PDB entry 3ZH2 | X-ray diffraction, 2.10 A resolution | chains A and E of the 6 polymer chains in the assembly

# Chain A
Molecule: L-lactate dehydrogenase
From: Plasmodium falciparum
Notes: EC 1.1.1.27
UniProt: Q76NM3 (Q76NM3_PLAF7); residue numbers follow UniProt; this construct covers 1-316
Chain sequence (316 residues; numbered 1 to 316; the number before each row is that of its first residue):
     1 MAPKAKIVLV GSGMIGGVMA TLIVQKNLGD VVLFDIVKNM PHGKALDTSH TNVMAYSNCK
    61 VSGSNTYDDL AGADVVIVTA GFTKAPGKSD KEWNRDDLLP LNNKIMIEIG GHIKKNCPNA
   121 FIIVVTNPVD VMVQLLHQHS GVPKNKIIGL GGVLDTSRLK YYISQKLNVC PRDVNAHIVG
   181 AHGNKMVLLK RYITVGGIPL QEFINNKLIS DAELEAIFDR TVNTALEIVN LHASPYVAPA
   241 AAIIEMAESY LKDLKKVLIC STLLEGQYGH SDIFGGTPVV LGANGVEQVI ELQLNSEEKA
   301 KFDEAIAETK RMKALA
Disordered / not traced: 1-2

# Chain E
Molecule: DNA aptamer
Sequence (35 nucleotides; numbered 1 to 35; the number before each row is that of its first residue):
     1 CTGGGCGGTA GAACCATAGT GACCCAGCCG TCTAC
Disordered / not traced: 28-35

# Interface between chain A and chain E
Contacting residue pairs (41):
  Phe34(A) with DT9(E), base contact
  Asp35(A) with DT9(E), hydrogen bond to the base
  Ile36(A) with DT9(E), hydrogen bond to the base
  Tyr67(A) with DT9(E), base contact
  Ala80(A) with DT9(E), base contact
  Gly81(A) with DT9(E), sugar contact
  Phe82(A) with DT9(E), phosphate contact; DA10(E), phosphate contact
  Lys84(A) with DA10(E), salt bridge to the phosphate; DG21(E), base contact; DA22(E), hydrogen bond to the base
  Ala85(A) with DA22(E), hydrogen bond to the base
  Pro86(A) with DG8(E), base contact; DA10(E), base contact; DA22(E), base contact
  Gly87(A) with DG7(E), base contact; DA10(E), base contact; DG11(E), base contact; DA22(E), hydrogen bond to the base
  Lys88(A) with DG11(E), hydrogen bond to the base; DA22(E), salt bridge to the phosphate; DC23(E), phosphate contact
  Ser89(A) with DG5(E), base contact; DC6(E), hydrogen bond to the base; DG7(E), hydrogen bond to the base; DG11(E), hydrogen bond to the base; DC23(E), base contact
  Asp90(A) with DC6(E), base contact; DG7(E), hydrogen bond to the base; DG8(E), hydrogen bond to the base
  Lys91(A) with DG4(E), base contact; DG5(E), base contact; DC23(E), base contact
  Ile105(A) with DT9(E), base contact
  Val229(A) with DG19(E), phosphate contact; DT20(E), phosphate contact
  His232(A) with DT17(E), hydrogen bond to the base; DA18(E), base contact; DG19(E), hydrogen bond to the sugar
  Ala233(A) with DG19(E), sugar contact
  Ser234(A) with DG19(E), hydrogen bond to the phosphate
Interface residues without a listed pair, chain A (22 interface residues in all): Val37, Leu101

# In short
22 residues of chain A and 15 residues of chain E are in contact, with 14 hydrogen bonds and 2 salt bridges.
Among the polar pairs are Asp35(A)-DT9(E), Ile36(A)-DT9(E) and Lys84(A)-DA22(E).
Here chain A is L-lactate dehydrogenase (Plasmodium falciparum) and chain E is DNA aptamer. Entry 3ZH2
(Structure of Plasmodium falciparum lactate dehydrogenase in complex with a DNA aptamer) was determined by
X-ray diffraction.
